PDB entry 5DQT | X-ray diffraction, 3.10 A resolution | chains B and E of the 8 polymer chains in the assembly

[Chain B]
Protein: CRISPR-associated endonuclease Cas1
Organism: Escherichia coli K12
Notes: EC 3.1.-.-
UniProt: Q46896 (CAS1_ECOLI); numbering as in UniProt (aligned over 1-305)
Chain sequence (305 residues; each row starts with the number of its first residue):
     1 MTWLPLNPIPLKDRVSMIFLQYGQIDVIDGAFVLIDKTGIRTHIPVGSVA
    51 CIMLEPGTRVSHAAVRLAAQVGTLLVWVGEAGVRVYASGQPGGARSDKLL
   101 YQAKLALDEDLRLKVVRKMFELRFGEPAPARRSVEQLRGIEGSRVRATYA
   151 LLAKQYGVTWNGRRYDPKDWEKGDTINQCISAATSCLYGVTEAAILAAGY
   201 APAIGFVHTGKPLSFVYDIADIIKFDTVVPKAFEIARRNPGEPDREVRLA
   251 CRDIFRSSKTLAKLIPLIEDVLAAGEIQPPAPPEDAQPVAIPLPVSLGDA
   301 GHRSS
Unresolved in the structure: 1, 22, 282-305
Curated features (UniProtKB/Swiss-Prot):
  - binding site (Mg(2+)): Glu141, His208, Asp221
  - mutagenesis: Tyr22 (Y22A: Slightly decreased spacer acquisition in vivo; Y22F: Nearly wild-type spacer acquisition in vivo), Arg41 (R41E: Dramatically decreased spacer acquisition in vivo), Arg59 (R59A: Loss of spacer acquisition in vivo, decreased protospacer binding; R59D: Dramatically decreased spacer acquisition in vitro, 250-fold decreased affinity for protospacer DNA), Arg66 (R66D: Dramatically decreased spacer acquisition in vitro, 250-fold decreased affinity for protospacer DNA; R66E: Dramatically decreased spacer acquisition in vivo), Arg84 (R84A: Decreased spacer acquisition in vivo; R84E: Dramatically decreased spacer acquisition in vivo), Glu141 (E141A: No cleavage of any substrates, no restoration of UV or mitomycin C (MMC) resistance. Loss of spacer acquisition in vivo), Tyr149 (Y149A: No effect on in vitro protospacer integration), Tyr165 (Y165A: No effect on in vitro protospacer integration. Alone significantly decreased protospacer acquisition in vivo ...), Trp170 (W170A: Alone significantly decreased protospacer acquisition in vivo. Decreased protospacer binding; in association with A-170), Thr184 (T184A: No cleavage of any substrates), Tyr188 (Y188A: Partial inhibition of cleavage. No effect on in vitro protospacer integration. Significantly decreased protospacer acquisition in vivo), His208 (H208A: No cleavage of any substrates, no restoration of UV or MMC resistance. Loss of spacer acquisition in vivo), 13 further mutagenesis entries in UniProt

[Chain E]
Protein: CRISPR-associated endoribonuclease Cas2
Organism: Escherichia coli K12
Notes: EC 3.1.-.-
UniProt: P45956 (CAS2_ECOLI); numbering as in UniProt (aligned over 1-94)
Chain sequence (94 residues; each row starts with the number of its first residue):
     1 MSMLVVVTENVPPRLRGRLAIWLLEVRAGVYVGDVSAKIREMIWEQIAGL
    51 AEEGNVVMAWATNTETGFEFQTFGLNRRTPVDLDGLRLVSFLPV
Unresolved in the structure: 94
Curated features (UniProtKB/Swiss-Prot):
  - mutagenesis: Glu9 (E9A/R: No effect on spacer acquisition, Cas1-Cas2 complex formation or CRISPR DNA-binding by complex), Asn10 (N10A: No effect on spacer acquisition), Arg14 to Arg16 (No in vivspacer acquisition, significantly decreased protospacer binding), Arg14 (R14A: Slight decrease in spacer acquisition), Arg16 (R16A: Slight decrease in spacer acquisition; R16E: Dramatically decreased spacer acquisition in vivo), Arg18 (R18A: Very little spacer acquisition), Arg27 (R27A: Slight decrease in spacer acquisition), Lys38 to Arg40 (Very little in vivo spacer acquisition), Glu65 (E65A: No effect on spacer acquisition; E65R: Slight decrease in spacer acquisition, Cas1-Cas2 complex formation or CRISPR DNA-binding by complex. Loss of spacer acquisition; when associated with R-84), Arg77 to Arg78 (No spacer acquisition, significantly decreased protospacer binding), Arg77 (R77E: No change in spacer acquisition in vivo), Arg78 (R78E: Dramatically decreased spacer acquisition in vivo), 2 further mutagenesis entries in UniProt

[Chain B / chain E interface]
Contacting residue pairs (26; chain B residue first):
  Val15(B) with Glu65(E)
  Ser16(B) with Glu65(E)
  Ile18(B) with Leu86(E), hydrophobic
  Phe19(B) with Asp84(E)
  Thr38(B) with Pro93(E)
  Ile40(B) with Ser90(E); Phe91(E); Leu92(E), hydrophobic; Pro93(E)
  Arg41(B) with Ser90(E); Phe91(E), hydrogen bond (backbone-backbone)
  Thr42(B) with Val89(E); Ser90(E)
  His43(B) with Val89(E)
  Ile44(B) with Leu88(E), hydrophobic
  Arg245(B) with Asp82(E), salt bridge; Asp84(E); Gly85(E)
  Arg248(B) with Asp84(E), salt bridge
  Arg252(B) with Glu65(E), salt bridge; Asp84(E), hydrogen bond (side chain-backbone); Gly85(E); Leu86(E)
  Arg256(B) with Asn63(E), hydrogen bond (side chain-backbone); Thr64(E), hydrogen bond (side chain-backbone); Glu65(E)
Also at the interface, not in a pair above, chain B (19 interface residues in all): Met17, Leu20, Gly39, Pro45, Leu249
Also at the interface, not in a pair above, chain E (14 interface residues in all): Leu83

[In short]
19 residues of chain B face 14 of chain E across their interface; the contacts include 4 hydrogen bonds and 3
salt bridges. Among the polar pairs are Arg245(B)-Asp82(E), Arg248(B)-Asp84(E) and Arg252(B)-Glu65(E).
Chain B is CRISPR-associated endonuclease Cas1 and chain E is CRISPR-associated endoribonuclease Cas2, both
from Escherichia coli K12; the structure, Crystal Structure of Cas-DNA-22 complex, was determined by X-ray
diffraction together with 5DLJ, 5DQU and 5DQZ from the same study.
